Entry 7YCW (X-ray diffraction, 2.20 A resolution); this record covers chains D and A of the 4 polymer chains in the assembly.

[Chain D (and A)]
Protein: Antitoxin ParD
From: Pseudoalteromonas rubra
Notes: chain A of this document is another copy of the same molecule, construct and numbering; everything in this record applies to it too
UniProt: A0A0U3H4C4 (A0A0U3H4C4_9GAMM); residues 2-54 here = UniProt positions 2-54
Amino-acid sequence (63 residues; row label = number of the first residue in the row; numbering starts at 0):
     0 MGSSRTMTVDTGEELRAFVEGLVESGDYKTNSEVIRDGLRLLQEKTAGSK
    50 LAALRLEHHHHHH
Unresolved in the structure: 0-1, 53-62 (chain A: 0-3, 56-62)
Sequence notes: initiating methionine (0); expression tag (1, 55-62)
From the paper describing this entry:
  - self-association interface (contacts with another copy of this molecule): Asp9, Lys28, Arg35

[Chain D / chain A interface]
Contacting residue pairs - 67 pairs, chain D then chain A:
  Ser2(D) - Glu12(A)  hydrogen bond (backbone-side chain)
  Ser2(D) - Arg15(A)
  Ser3(D) - Arg15(A)  hydrogen bond (backbone-side chain)
  Arg4(D) - Val8(A)
  Arg4(D) - Asp9(A)  salt bridge
  Arg4(D) - Thr10(A)  hydrogen bond (backbone-backbone)
  Arg4(D) - Gly11(A)  hydrogen bond (backbone-backbone)
  Thr5(D) - Thr7(A)
  Thr5(D) - Val8(A)
  Thr5(D) - Arg15(A)  hydrogen bond (backbone-side chain)
  Met6(D) - Met6(A)
  Met6(D) - Thr7(A)
  Met6(D) - Val8(A)  hydrogen bond (backbone-backbone)
  Met6(D) - Thr10(A)
  Met6(D) - Arg15(A)
  Thr7(D) - Thr5(A)
  Thr7(D) - Met6(A)
  Thr7(D) - Thr7(A)  hydrogen bond
  Val8(D) - Arg4(A)
  Val8(D) - Thr5(A)
  Val8(D) - Met6(A)  hydrogen bond (backbone-backbone)
  Val8(D) - Ser31(A)
  Val8(D) - Ile34(A)  hydrophobic
  Asp9(D) - Arg4(A)
  Asp9(D) - Ser31(A)  hydrogen bond (backbone-side chain)
  Asp9(D) - Arg35(A)  hydrogen bond (backbone-side chain)
  Thr10(D) - Arg4(A)  hydrogen bond (backbone-backbone)
  Thr10(D) - Arg35(A)
  Gly11(D) - Arg4(A)
  Glu12(D) - Arg4(A)  salt bridge
  Leu14(D) - Arg35(A)
  Arg15(D) - Arg4(A)
  Arg15(D) - Thr5(A)  hydrogen bond (side chain-backbone)
  Arg15(D) - Met6(A)
  Phe17(D) - Leu38(A)
  Phe17(D) - Leu41(A)
  Phe17(D) - Gln42(A)
  Val18(D) - Leu38(A)  hydrophobic
  Leu21(D) - Leu41(A)  hydrophobic
  Asp26(D) - Leu50(A)
  Asp26(D) - Arg54(A)  salt bridge
  Tyr27(D) - Leu41(A)
  Asn30(D) - Met6(A)
  Ser31(D) - Val8(A)
  Ser31(D) - Asp9(A)  hydrogen bond (side chain-backbone)
  Val33(D) - Leu41(A)
  Ile34(D) - Met6(A)  hydrophobic
  Ile34(D) - Ile34(A)  hydrophobic
  Arg35(D) - Asp9(A)  salt bridge
  Arg35(D) - Thr10(A)  hydrogen bond (side chain-backbone)
  Arg35(D) - Gly11(A)
  Asp36(D) - Leu41(A)
  Gly37(D) - Gly37(A)
  Leu38(D) - Phe17(A)
  Leu38(D) - Val18(A)  hydrophobic
  Leu38(D) - Ile34(A)  hydrophobic
  Leu40(D) - Leu40(A)
  Leu40(D) - Leu41(A)  hydrophobic
  Leu40(D) - Lys44(A)
  Leu41(D) - Phe17(A)
  Leu41(D) - Leu21(A)  hydrophobic
  Leu41(D) - Tyr27(A)
  Leu41(D) - Val33(A)  hydrophobic
  Leu41(D) - Asp36(A)
  Leu41(D) - Leu40(A)  hydrophobic
  Gln42(D) - Phe17(A)
  Thr45(D) - Phe17(A)
Also at the interface, not in a pair above, chain D (33 interface residues in all): Ser24, Lys44, Leu50
Also at the interface, not in a pair above, chain A (31 interface residues in all): Leu14, Asp26, Asn30, Thr45

[Overview]
Chain D and chain A form an interface of 33 and 31 residues respectively, with 14 hydrogen bonds and 4 salt
bridges. Polar contacts include Arg4(D)-Asp9(A), Glu12(D)-Arg4(A) and Asp26(D)-Arg54(A). The paper reports a
self-association interface involving Asp9(D), Lys28(D) and Arg35(D).
Both chains are Antitoxin ParD (Pseudoalteromonas rubra). Entry 7YCW (Crystal Form 1 of Truncated Antitoxin
ParD (2-54,containg RHH domain) from Pseudoalteromonas rubra) was determined by X-ray diffraction, deposited
together with 7YCS, 7YCU and 7YCV.
